Entry 2YL8 (X-ray diffraction, 1.75 A resolution); this record covers chain A.

== Chain A ==
Name: Beta-N-acetylhexosaminidase
From: Streptococcus pneumoniae
Notes: EC 3.2.1.52
Reference sequence: P49610 (STRH_STRPN); residue numbers follow UniProt; this construct covers 181-614
Amino-acid sequence (434 residues; numbered 181 to 614; the number before each row is that of its first residue):
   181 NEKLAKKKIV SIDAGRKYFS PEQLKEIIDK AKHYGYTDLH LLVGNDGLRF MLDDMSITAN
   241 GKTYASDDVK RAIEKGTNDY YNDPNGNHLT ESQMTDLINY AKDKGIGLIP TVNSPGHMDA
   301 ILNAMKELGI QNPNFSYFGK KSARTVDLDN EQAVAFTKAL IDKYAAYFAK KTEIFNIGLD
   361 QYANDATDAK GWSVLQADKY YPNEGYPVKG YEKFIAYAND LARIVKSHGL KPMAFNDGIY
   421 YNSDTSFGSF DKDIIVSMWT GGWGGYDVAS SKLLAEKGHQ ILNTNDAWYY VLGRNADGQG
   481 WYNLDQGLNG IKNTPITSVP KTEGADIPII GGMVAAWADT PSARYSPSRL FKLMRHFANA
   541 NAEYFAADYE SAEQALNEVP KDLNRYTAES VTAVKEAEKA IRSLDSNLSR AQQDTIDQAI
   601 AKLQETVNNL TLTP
Sequence notes: engineered mutation Gln361 (Glu in P49610)
Bound ions: Mn2+ site 1 near Asp247 (its only coordinating residue here); Mn2+ site 2 near Asp259 (its only coordinating residue here); Mn2+ site 3 near Asp329 (its only coordinating residue here); Mn2+ site 4 near Asn422 (its only coordinating residue here); Mn2+ site 5: Asp477, Asp485; Mn2+ site 6: Glu550, Glu553; Mn2+ site 7 near Glu550 (its only coordinating residue here); Mn2+ site 8 near Asp585 (its only coordinating residue here)

== In short ==
Asp477 and Asp485 coordinate Mn2+ site 5. Glu550 and Glu553 coordinate Mn2+ site 6.
Chain A is Beta-N-acetylhexosaminidase (Streptococcus pneumoniae); the structure, Inhibition of the
pneumococcal virulence factor StrH and molecular insights into N-glycan recognition and hydrolysis, was
determined by X-ray diffraction (same publication as 2YL9, 2YLL, 2YL5, 2YL6 and 2YLA).
